PDB entry 4EI9 | X-ray diffraction, 3.30 A resolution | chain A

# Chain A
Name: Plasmid replication protein RepX
From: Bacillus cereus
Notes: fragment: C-terminus truncation
UniProt: Q74P24 (REPX_BACC1); residue numbers follow UniProt; this construct covers 1-389
Amino-acid sequence (389 residues; each row starts with the number of its first residue):
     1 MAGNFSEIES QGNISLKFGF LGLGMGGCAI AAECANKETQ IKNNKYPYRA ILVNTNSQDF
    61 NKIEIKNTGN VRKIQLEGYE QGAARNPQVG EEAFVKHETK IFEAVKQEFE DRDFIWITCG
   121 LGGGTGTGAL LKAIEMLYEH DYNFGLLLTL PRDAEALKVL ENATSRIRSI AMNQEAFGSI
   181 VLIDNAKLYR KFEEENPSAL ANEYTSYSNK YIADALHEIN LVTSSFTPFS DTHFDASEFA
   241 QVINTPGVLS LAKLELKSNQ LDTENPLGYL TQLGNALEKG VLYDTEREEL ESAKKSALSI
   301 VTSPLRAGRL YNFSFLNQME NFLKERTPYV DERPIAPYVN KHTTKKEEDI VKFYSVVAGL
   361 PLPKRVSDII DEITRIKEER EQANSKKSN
Unresolved in the structure: 1-2, 385-389
Ligand contacts: GDP (guanosine-5'-diphosphate): Gly24, Met25, Gly26, Gly27, Ala29, Ile30, Asn54, Gly120, Leu121, Gly122, Gly123, Gly124, Thr125, Gly126, Thr127, Thr149, Pro151, Glu155, Val159, Asn185, Thr205, Ser208, Asn209, Ile212

# Overview
Bound to chain A: GDP.
Chain A is Plasmid replication protein RepX (Bacillus cereus); the structure, Crystal structure of Bacillus
cereus TubZ, GTP-form, was determined by X-ray diffraction (same publication as 4EI7 and 4EI8).
